Entry 8TEZ (X-ray diffraction, 2.30 A resolution); this record covers chain A.

# Chain A
Molecule: Pyridoxine 4-dehydrogenase
From: Escherichia coli
Notes: EC 1.1.1.65
Reference sequence: P25906 (PDXI_ECOLI); residue numbers follow UniProt; this construct covers 1-286
Chain sequence (306 residues; row label = number of the first residue in the row; numbers below 1 keep their minus sign (Met-19 is residue -19)):
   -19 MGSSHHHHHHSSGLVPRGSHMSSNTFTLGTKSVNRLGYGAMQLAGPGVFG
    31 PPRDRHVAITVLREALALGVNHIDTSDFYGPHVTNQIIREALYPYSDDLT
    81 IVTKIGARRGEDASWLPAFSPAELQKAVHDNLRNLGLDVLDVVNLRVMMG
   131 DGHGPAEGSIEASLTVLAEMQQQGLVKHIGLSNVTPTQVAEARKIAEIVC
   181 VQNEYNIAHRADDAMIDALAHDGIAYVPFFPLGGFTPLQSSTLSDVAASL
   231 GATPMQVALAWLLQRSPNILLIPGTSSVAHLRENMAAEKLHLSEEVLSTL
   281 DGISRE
Not modelled in the structure: -19 to 3, 286
Construct notes: initiating methionine (-19); expression tag (-18 to 0)
Small-molecule neighbours: NADP: Gly19, Ala20, Met21, Gln22, Asp54, Tyr59, Lys84, Arg126, Ser162, Gln182, Phe209, Phe210, Pro211, Met235, Ile252, Pro253, Gly254, Thr255, Ser256, Ser257, His260, Glu263, Asn264
Swiss-Prot annotation at these positions:
  - active site: Tyr59 (Proton donor)
  - binding site (NADP(+)): Phe210 to Leu218
From the paper describing this entry:
  - binding site for NADP: Asp54, Ser162, Phe209, Thr255, Ser256, His260, Asn264
  - Mg2+ coordination: Gln22
  - specificity-determining residues: Met21, Phe58, Lys84, Arg126, Met128 (proposed by the authors, not directly observed)
  - catalytic residues: Asp54, Tyr59, Lys84 (proposed by the authors, not directly observed)

# Summary
Bound to chain A: NADP. UniProt lists active-site residue Tyr59 and 9 NADP+-binding residues. From the paper:
catalytic residues Asp54, Tyr59 and Lys84; a binding site for NADP at Asp54, Ser162 and Phe209 among others.
Chain A is Pyridoxine 4-dehydrogenase (Escherichia coli); the structure, Crystal Structure of Pyridoxal
Reductase (PDXI)in complex with NADPH, was determined by X-ray diffraction (same publication as 8TE8 and
8TF1).
